Entry 7MZJ (X-ray diffraction, 2.40 A resolution); this record covers chains D and B of the 5 polymer chains in the assembly.

# Chain D
Protein: WCSL 129 light chain
Source organism: Homo sapiens
Sequence (216 residues; numbered 1 to 216; the number before each row is that of its first residue):
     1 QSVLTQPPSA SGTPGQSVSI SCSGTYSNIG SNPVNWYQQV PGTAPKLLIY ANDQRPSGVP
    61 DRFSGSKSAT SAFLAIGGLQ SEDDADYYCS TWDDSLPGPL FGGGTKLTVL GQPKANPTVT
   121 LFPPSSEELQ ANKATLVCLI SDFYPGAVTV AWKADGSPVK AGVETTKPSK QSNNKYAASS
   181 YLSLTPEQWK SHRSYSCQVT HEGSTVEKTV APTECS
Disordered / not traced: 1, 214-216
Disulfides: Cys22-Cys89, Cys138-Cys197

# Chain B
Protein: Spike protein S1
Source organism: Severe acute respiratory syndrome coronavirus 2
Notes: fragment: Receptor Binding Domain (RBD)
UniProtKB: P0DTC2 (SPIKE_SARS2); numbering as in UniProt (aligned over 331-527)
Sequence (205 residues; row label = number of the first residue in the row):
   331 NITNLCPFGE VFNATRFASV YAWNRKRISN CVADYSVLYN SASFSTFKCY GVSPTKLNDL
   391 CFTNVYADSF VIRGDEVRQI APGQTGKIAD YNYKLPDDFT GCVIAWNSNN LDSKVGGNYN
   451 YLYRLFRKSN LKPFERDIST EIYQAGSTPC NGVEGFNCYF PLQSYGFQPT NGVGYQPYRV
   511 VVLSFELLHA PATVCGPGSH HHHHH
Disordered / not traced: 331, 530-535
Disulfides: Cys336-Cys361, Cys379-Cys432, Cys391-Cys525, Cys480-Cys488
Glycans and other covalent adducts: N-acetylglucosamine (NAG) linked to Asn343
Differences from the reference sequence: expression tag (528-535)
Swiss-Prot annotation at these positions:
  - region: Arg403 to Asp405 (Integrin-binding motif), Asn448 to Phe456 (Immunodominant HLA epitope recognized by the CD8+)
  - glycosylation (N-linked (GlcNAc...) asparagine): Asn331 (complex), Asn343 (complex)

# Chain D / chain B interface
Pairs across the interface (35):
  Gly30(D) - Lys458(B)
  Ser31(D) - Lys458(B)
  Ser31(D) - Tyr473(B)  hydrogen bond (backbone-side chain)
  Asn32(D) - Tyr473(B)
  Asn32(D) - Ala475(B)
  Asn32(D) - Gly476(B)  hydrogen bond (side chain-backbone)
  Pro33(D) - Phe456(B)  hydrophobic
  Pro33(D) - Tyr473(B)
  Tyr50(D) - Leu455(B)  hydrophobic
  Tyr50(D) - Gln493(B)  hydrogen bond
  Ala51(D) - Leu455(B)  hydrophobic
  Ala51(D) - Phe456(B)  hydrophobic
  Asn52(D) - Tyr421(B)  hydrogen bond
  Asp53(D) - Lys417(B)  hydrogen bond (side chain-backbone)
  Gln54(D) - Arg403(B)  hydrogen bond
  Gln54(D) - Lys417(B)  hydrogen bond
  Gln54(D) - Tyr453(B)
  Gln54(D) - Leu455(B)
  Arg55(D) - Asp405(B)  salt bridge
  Arg55(D) - Tyr505(B)  hydrogen bond
  Lys67(D) - Tyr421(B)  hydrogen bond
  Trp92(D) - Ala475(B)
  Trp92(D) - Gly476(B)
  Trp92(D) - Phe486(B)  hydrophobic
  Trp92(D) - Asn487(B)
  Trp92(D) - Tyr489(B)
  Asp93(D) - Gly476(B)
  Asp94(D) - Gly476(B)
  Asp94(D) - Ser477(B)
  Ser95(D) - Ser477(B)
  Leu96(D) - Gly476(B)
  Leu96(D) - Ser477(B)  hydrogen bond (backbone-backbone)
  Pro97(D) - Ser477(B)
  Pro97(D) - Thr478(B)
  Pro97(D) - Phe486(B)
Also at the interface, not in a pair above, chain D (18 interface residues in all): Pro99
Also at the interface, not in a pair above, chain B (21 interface residues in all): Thr415, Gly416, Gln474

# In short
The interface between chain D and chain B involves 18 residues on one side and 21 on the other, with 10
hydrogen bonds and 1 salt bridge. Polar contacts include Arg55(D)-Asp405(B), Ser31(D)-Tyr473(B) and
Asn32(D)-Gly476(B). Covalently linked N-acetylglucosamine: at Asn343(B).
Here chain D is WCSL 129 light chain (Homo sapiens) and chain B is Spike protein S1 (Severe acute respiratory
syndrome coronavirus 2). Entry 7MZJ (SARS-CoV-2 receptor binding domain bound to Fab WCSL 129 and Fab PDI 93)
was determined by X-ray diffraction together with 7MZF, 7MZH and 7MZK from the same study.
